PDB entry 2GTH | X-ray diffraction, 2.70 A resolution | chain A

# Chain A
Name: Replicase polyprotein 1ab
Source organism: Murine hepatitis virus
Notes: fragment: p35(residues 1-369)
UniProtKB: P16342 (R1AB_CVMA5); residues 1-369 here correspond to UniProt positions 6504-6872 (UniProt number = residue number + 6503)
Amino-acid sequence (370 residues; row label = number of the first residue in the row; numbering starts at 0):
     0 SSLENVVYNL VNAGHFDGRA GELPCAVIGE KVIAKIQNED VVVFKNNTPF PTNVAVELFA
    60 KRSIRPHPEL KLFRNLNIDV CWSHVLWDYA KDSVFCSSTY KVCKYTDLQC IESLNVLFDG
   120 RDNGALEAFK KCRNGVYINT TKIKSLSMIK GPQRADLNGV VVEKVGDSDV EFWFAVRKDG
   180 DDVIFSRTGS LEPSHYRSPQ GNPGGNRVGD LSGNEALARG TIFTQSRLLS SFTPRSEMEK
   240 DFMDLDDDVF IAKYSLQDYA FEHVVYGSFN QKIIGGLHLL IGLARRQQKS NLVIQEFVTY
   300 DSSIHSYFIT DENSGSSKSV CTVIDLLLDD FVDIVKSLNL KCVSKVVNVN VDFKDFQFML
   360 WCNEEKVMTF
Not modelled in the structure: 195-216
Differences from the reference sequence: cloning artifact (0)
Cystine bridges: Cys109 forms a disulfide with the same residue of a neighbouring copy of this chain
Reported in the primary citation:
  - catalytic residues: His262, His277, Lys317
  - mutagenesis - F307L: decreased catalytic activity on Mn2+
  - mutagenesis - H262S, H277S, F307L, K317S: increased expression
  - self-association interface (contacts with another copy of this molecule); pairs are residue here / residue on that copy: Lys30-Asn45 (hydrogen bond), Lys30-Thr47 (hydrogen bond), Glu38-Arg73 (hydrogen bond), Asp39-Lys90 (hydrogen bond), Cys109-Cys109 (disulfide), Asn157-Thr309 (hydrogen bond), Lys163-Ser313 (hydrogen bond), Gly165-Ser313 (hydrogen bond), Asp166-Ser313 (hydrogen bond), Phe307-Ile63
  - contacts within the chain: Leu2-Glu3 (hydrogen bond), His277-Glu363 (water-mediated contact), His277-Lys317 (water-mediated contact), Lys317-Glu363 (water-mediated contact), His262-Glu363 (hydrogen bond)
  - mutagenesis - H262S (10-fold), H277S (10-fold), K317S (10-fold): decreased catalytic activity on 5'-FAM-dC-rU-dA-dA-3'-TAMRA
  - mutagenesis - F307L: decreased binding to stable trimers and hexamers (proposed by the authors, not directly observed)

# In short
The paper reports catalytic residues His262, His277 and Lys317; H262S, H277S and F307L, among others, increase
expression.
Chain A is Replicase polyprotein 1ab (Murine hepatitis virus); the structure, crystal structure of the
wildtype MHV coronavirus non-structural protein nsp15, was determined by X-ray diffraction (same publication
as 2GTI).
